Entry 8SQ7 (X-ray diffraction, 1.78 A resolution); this record covers chain A.

# Chain A
Molecule: Beta-lactamase OXA-82
Organism: Acinetobacter baumannii
Reference sequence: A8HDA9 (A8HDA9_ACIBA); numbering as in UniProt (aligned over 26-274)
Chain sequence (250 residues; each row starts with the number of its first residue):
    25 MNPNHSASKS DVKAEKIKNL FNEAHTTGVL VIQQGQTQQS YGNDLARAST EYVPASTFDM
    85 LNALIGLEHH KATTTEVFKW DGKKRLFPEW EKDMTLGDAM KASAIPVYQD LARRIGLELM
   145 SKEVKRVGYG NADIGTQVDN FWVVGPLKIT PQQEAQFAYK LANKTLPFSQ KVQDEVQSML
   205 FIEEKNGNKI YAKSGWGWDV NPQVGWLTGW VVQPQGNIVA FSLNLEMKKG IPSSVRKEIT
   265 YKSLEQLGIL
Unresolved in the structure: 25-33
Covalently attached groups: compound 4J6 linked to Ser80
Sequence notes: initiating methionine (25); engineered mutation Asp83 (Lys in A8HDA9)
Ligand contacts:
  - 4J6 ((4R,5S)-5-[(2S,3R)-3-hydroxy-1-oxobutan-2-yl]-4-methyl-3-({(3S,5S)-5-[(sulfamoylamino)methyl]pyrrolidin-3-yl}sulfanyl)-4,5-dihydro-1H-pyrrole-2-carboxylic acid): Ala79, Phe111, Glu113, Trp114, Ala126, Ser127, Ile129, Val167, Ser218, Gly219, Trp220, Trp222, Ser257, Ser258, Arg260
  - citrate anion (FLC): Gln201, Ser202, Phe205, Glu208, Lys213, Tyr215

# Summary
Chain A binds citrate anion. Covalently linked compound 4J6: at Ser80.
Chain A is Beta-lactamase OXA-82 (Acinetobacter baumannii); the structure, X-ray crystal structure of
Acinetobacter baumanii beta-lactamase variant OXA-82 K83D in complex with doripenem, was determined by X-ray
diffraction, deposited together with 8SQ8.
